5FQ6 - chains D and L of the 8 polymer chains in the assembly; structure by X-ray diffraction, 2.80 A resolution.

Chain D:
Protein: Susc/raga family tonb-linked outer membrane protein
Organism: Bacteroides thetaiotaomicron
UniProtKB: Q8A5H5 (Q8A5H5_BACTN); numbering as in UniProt (aligned over 1-984)
Chain sequence (984 residues; row label = number of the first residue in the row):
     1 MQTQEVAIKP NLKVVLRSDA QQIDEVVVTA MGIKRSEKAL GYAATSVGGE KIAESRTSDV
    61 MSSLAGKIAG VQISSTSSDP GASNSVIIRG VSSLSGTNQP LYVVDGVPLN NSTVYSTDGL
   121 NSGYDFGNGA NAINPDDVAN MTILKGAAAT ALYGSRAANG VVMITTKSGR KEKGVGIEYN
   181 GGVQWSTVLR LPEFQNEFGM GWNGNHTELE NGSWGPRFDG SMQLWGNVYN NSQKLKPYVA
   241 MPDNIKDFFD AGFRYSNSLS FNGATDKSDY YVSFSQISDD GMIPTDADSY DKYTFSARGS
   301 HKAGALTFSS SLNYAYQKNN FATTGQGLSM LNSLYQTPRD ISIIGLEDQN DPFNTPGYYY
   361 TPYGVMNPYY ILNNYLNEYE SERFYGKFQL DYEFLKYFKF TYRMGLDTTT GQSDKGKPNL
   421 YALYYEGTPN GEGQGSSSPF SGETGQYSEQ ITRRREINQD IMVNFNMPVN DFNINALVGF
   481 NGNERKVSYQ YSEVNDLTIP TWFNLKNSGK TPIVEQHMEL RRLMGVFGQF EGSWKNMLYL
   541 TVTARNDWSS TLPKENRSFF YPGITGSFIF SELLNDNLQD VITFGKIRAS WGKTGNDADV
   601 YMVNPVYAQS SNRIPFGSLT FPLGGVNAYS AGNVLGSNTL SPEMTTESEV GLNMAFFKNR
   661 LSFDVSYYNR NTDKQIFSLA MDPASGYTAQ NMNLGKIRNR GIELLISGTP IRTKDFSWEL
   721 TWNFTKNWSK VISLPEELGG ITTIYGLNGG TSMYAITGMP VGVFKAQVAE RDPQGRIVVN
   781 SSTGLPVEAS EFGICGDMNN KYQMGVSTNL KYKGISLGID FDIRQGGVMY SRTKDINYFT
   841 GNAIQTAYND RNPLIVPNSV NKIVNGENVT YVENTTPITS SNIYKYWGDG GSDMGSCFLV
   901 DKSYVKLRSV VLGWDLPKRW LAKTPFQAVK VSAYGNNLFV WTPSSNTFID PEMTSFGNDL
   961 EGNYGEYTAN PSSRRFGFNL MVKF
Disordered / not traced: 1-36, 575-577
Ion coordination: Ca2+: Asp280, Gly281, Ile283, Thr285, Asp288; Na+: Ala631, Asn633 (shared with 1 residue of chain C)
Ligand contacts: 3-decanoyloxypropyl decanoate (KR0): Tyr402, Met404, Ile457, Gln459, Ile461, Phe480, Gly482, Asn483, Glu484, Met524

Chain L:
Protein: Putative lipoprotein
Organism: Bacteroides thetaiotaomicron
UniProtKB: Q8A5H6 (Q8A5H6_BACTN); residues 1-480 here correspond to UniProt positions 19-498 (UniProt number = residue number + 18)
Chain sequence (480 residues; each row starts with the number of its first residue):
     1 CDLNINDDPN YPMNDQVTAD LIFPSISASI ASAVGGEIYN YAGFFAQYYE QKPESNQYNT
    61 LCEYTFTESS QQMDYSYRIL FAGALEDAKQ VLEKTTNPAD RFATTILRAY AFQIMVDNTS
   121 DSPYSEALQG NANATPKWDT GETVYKGILG EIDAAEAALD GSGMDVPDLI FNKNIAQWKG
   181 FANALRLRMY LRFIDANIDA ASYTEKVKTL VQNNEFFTGD VKLDCFLDET DKRNPWYNTN
   241 AVGLTGNHCA AYPLVSYLSS TGDPRIAYGI SKTDADGKYV GQLPGGKTHM QSILGTDNWK
   301 NKNVSAIDYS IGATKPVYFF TQAELQFLIA EVYARFHNDD ANAKSAYEAG VTADFAVRGF
   361 AGQENTILEG ACAWSAASTQ ADKLNLIYMQ KWVSLFYMDH MEAWSEIRRT DCPKLSSYSA
   421 AQIQASESVY TPGELVAPWT NGLEAGGLMK RMTYPLSARQ QNVNTPAGVP GSTPVWWDIK
Ion coordination: Na+: Ala82 (shared with 2 residues of chain M)

How chain D and chain L interact:
Contacting residue pairs - 12 pairs, chain D then chain L:
  Thr498(D) with Leu21(L)
  Ile499(D) with Pro12(L), hydrophobic; Gln16(L); Val17(L), hydrophobic; Leu21(L), hydrophobic
  Thr501(D) with Gln16(L), hydrogen bond
  Trp502(D) with Pro9(L); Asn10(L); Tyr11(L); Pro12(L), hydrophobic
  Lys506(D) with Asn10(L), hydrogen bond (side chain-backbone); Tyr11(L)
Also at the interface, not in a pair above, chain D (6 interface residues in all): Asn504

Overview:
Chain D and chain L form an interface of 6 and 7 residues respectively, with 2 hydrogen bonds. Polar contacts
include Thr501(D)-Gln16(L) and Lys506(D)-Asn10(L). Ligands of chain D: 3-decanoyloxypropyl decanoate.
Ala631(D) and Asn633(D) form the Na+ site. Asp280(D), Gly281(D), Ile283(D), Thr285(D) and Asp288(D) coordinate
Ca2+.
Here chain D is Susc/raga family tonb-linked outer membrane protein and chain L is Putative lipoprotein, both
from Bacteroides thetaiotaomicron. Entry 5FQ6 (Crystal structure of the SusCD complex BT2261-2264 from
Bacteroides thetaiotaomicron) was determined by X-ray diffraction, deposited together with 5FQ7, 5FQ8 and
5T4Y.
